6HCC - chains A and B; structure by X-ray diffraction, 1.62 A resolution.

== Chain A (and B) ==
Name: Glutamate receptor 2
From: Rattus norvegicus
Notes: chain B of this document is another copy of the same molecule, construct and numbering; everything in this record applies to it too
UniProt: P19491 (GRIA2_RAT), isoform P19491-3; the construct has insertions or renumbered stretches relative to UniProt, so the offset changes along the chain: 3-117 = UniProt 413-527; 120-264 = UniProt 653-797
Sequence (264 residues; row label = number of the first residue in the row):
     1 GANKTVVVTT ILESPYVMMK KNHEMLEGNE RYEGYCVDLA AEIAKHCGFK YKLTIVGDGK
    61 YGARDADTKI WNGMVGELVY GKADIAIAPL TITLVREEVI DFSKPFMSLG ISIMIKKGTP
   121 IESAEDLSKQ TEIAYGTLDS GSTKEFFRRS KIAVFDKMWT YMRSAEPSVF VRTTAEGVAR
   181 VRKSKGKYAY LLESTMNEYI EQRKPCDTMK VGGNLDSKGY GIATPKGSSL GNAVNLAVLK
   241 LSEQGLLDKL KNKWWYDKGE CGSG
Sequence notes: expression tag (1-2); linker (118-119); engineered mutation S242 (Asn775 in P19491)
Disulfides: C206-C261
Residues lining bound ligands:
  - GLUTAMATE (FXW; 6,6'-(ethane-1,2-diyl)bis(4-cyclopropyl-3,4-dihydro-2H-1,2,4-benzothiadiazine 1,1-dioxide)): I92, K104, P105, F106, M107, S108, S217, K218, G219, L239, S242, L247
  - glutamic acid (GLU): Y61, P89, L90, T91, R96, L138, G141, S142, T143, L192, E193, M196, Y220
Curated features (UniProtKB/Swiss-Prot):
  - binding site (L-glutamate): P89, T91, R96, S142, T143, E193
  - site: R64 (Interaction with the cone snail toxin Con-ikot-ikot), I121 (Crucial to convey clamshell closure to channel opening), R148 (Interaction with the cone snail toxin Con-ikot-ikot), K240 (Interaction with the cone snail toxin Con-ikot-ikot)
  - glycosylation: N3 (N-linked (GlcNAc...) asparagine)
  - modified residue (Phosphoserine): S150, S184

== Chain A / chain B interface ==
Contacting residue pairs - 25 pairs, chain A then chain B:
  I92(A) with L239(B), hydrophobic
  T93(A) with E243(B)
  L94(A) with L236(B); K240(B); E243(B), hydrogen bond (backbone-side chain)
  E97(A) with K104(B), salt bridge; N235(B), hydrogen bond; L236(B); L239(B)
  F102(A) with K104(B), hydrogen bond (backbone-side chain)
  S103(A) with K104(B)
  K104(A) with E97(B), salt bridge; F102(B), hydrogen bond (side chain-backbone); S103(B)
  S108(A) with S217(B)
  S217(A) with S108(B)
  N235(A) with E97(B), hydrogen bond
  L236(A) with L94(B); E97(B)
  L239(A) with E97(B)
  K240(A) with L94(B)
  S242(A) with S217(B)
  E243(A) with T93(B); L94(B), hydrogen bond (side chain-backbone); R149(B), salt bridge
Interface residues without a listed pair, chain A (19 interface residues in all): E98, P105, Q244, G245
Interface residues without a listed pair, chain B (20 interface residues in all): I92, E98, P105, F146, I152, S242

== Overview ==
The interface between chain A and chain B involves 19 residues on one side and 20 on the other; the contacts
include 6 hydrogen bonds and 3 salt bridges. Polar pairs include E97(A)-K104(B), E243(A)-R149(B) and
L94(A)-E243(B). Chain A binds GLUTAMATE and glutamic acid.
Both chains are Glutamate receptor 2 (Rattus norvegicus). Entry 6HCC (Structure of GLUA2 ligand-binding domain
(S1S2J-N775S) in complex with glutamate and TDPAM02 at 1.6 A resolution) was determined by X-ray diffraction,
deposited together with 6HC9, 6HCA, 6HCB and 6HCH.
